PDB entry 8W6E | X-ray diffraction, 2.10 A resolution | chain A

# Chain A
Protein: HBC599 in complex with wFAP1.1
Source organism: artificial sequences
Amino-acid sequence (170 residues; row label = number of the first residue in the row; numbering starts at 0):
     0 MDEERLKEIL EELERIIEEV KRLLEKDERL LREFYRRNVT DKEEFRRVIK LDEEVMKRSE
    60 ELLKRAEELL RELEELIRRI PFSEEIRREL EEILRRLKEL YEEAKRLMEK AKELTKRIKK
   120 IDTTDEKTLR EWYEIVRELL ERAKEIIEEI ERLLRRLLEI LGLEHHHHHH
Not modelled in the structure: 37-39, 122-123, 164-169
Small-molecule neighbours: KY6 (4-[(Z)-1-cyano-2-{6-[(2-hydroxyethyl)(methyl)amino]-1-benzothiophen-2-yl}ethenyl]benzonitrile): Ile15, Ile16, Val19, Leu23, Asp26, Leu30, Asp51, Val54, Met55, Ser58, Leu61, Leu62, Ala65, Tyr100, Ala103, Leu106, Met107, Ala110, Thr114, Val135, Leu138, Leu139, Ala142, Ile146, Ile149
Reported in the primary citation:
  - binding site for KY6: Asp51, Tyr100, Met107, Trp131, Val135, Leu138
  - conformationally variable residues (side-chain flip): Tyr100
  - mutagenesis - W131A: decreased binding to KY6

# Summary
Bound to chain A: compound KY6. The paper reports a binding site for KY6 at Asp51, Tyr100 and Met107 among
others; W131A reduces binding to KY6.
Chain A is HBC599 in complex with wFAP1.1 (artificial sequences); the structure, De novo design of HBC599
binder, was determined by X-ray diffraction, deposited together with 8W6F.
